PDB entry 6FSZ | electron microscopy, 4.60 A resolution (low resolution: residue-level contacts below are approximate; hydrogen-bond / salt-bridge calls are withheld) | chains CC and DD of the 15 polymer chains in the assembly

== Chain CC ==
Molecule: Exosome complex component RRP43
From: Saccharomyces cerevisiae (strain ATCC 204508 / S288c)
UniProtKB: P25359 (RRP43_YEAST); residues 2-394 here = UniProt positions 2-394
Chain sequence (393 residues; numbered 2 to 394; the number before each row is that of its first residue):
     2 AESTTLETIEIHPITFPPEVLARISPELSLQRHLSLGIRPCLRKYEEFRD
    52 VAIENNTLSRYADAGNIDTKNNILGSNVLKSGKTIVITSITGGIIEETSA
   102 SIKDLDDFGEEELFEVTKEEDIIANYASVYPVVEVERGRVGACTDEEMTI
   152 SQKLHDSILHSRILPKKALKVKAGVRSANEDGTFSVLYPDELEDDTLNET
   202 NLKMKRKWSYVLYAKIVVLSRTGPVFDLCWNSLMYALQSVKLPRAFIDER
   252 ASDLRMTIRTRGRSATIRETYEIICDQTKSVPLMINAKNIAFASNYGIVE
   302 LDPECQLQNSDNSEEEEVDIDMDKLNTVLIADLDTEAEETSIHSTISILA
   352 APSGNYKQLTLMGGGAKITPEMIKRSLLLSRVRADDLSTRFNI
Not modelled in the structure: 2-7, 100-120, 194-205, 311-325
Sequence notes: conflict Ser102 (Ala in P25359), Met363 (Val in P25359)

== Chain DD ==
Molecule: Exosome complex component RRP46
From: Saccharomyces cerevisiae (strain ATCC 204508 / S288c)
UniProtKB: P53256 (RRP46_YEAST); numbering as in UniProt (aligned over 1-223)
Chain sequence (245 residues; each row starts with the number of its first residue; numbers below 1 keep their minus sign (Gly-21 is residue -21)):
   -21 GHGNNKEPNTKNRLDSAEKKKKMSVQAEIGILDHVDGSSEFVSQDTKVIC
    29 SVTGPIEPKARQELPTQLALEIIVRPAKGVATTREKVLEDKLRAVLTPLI
    79 TRHCYPRQLCQITCQILESGEDEAEFSLRELSCCINAAFLALVDAGIALN
   129 SMCASIPIAIIKDTSDIIVDPTAEQLKISLSVHTLALEFVNGGKVVKNVL
   179 LLDSNGDFNEDQLFSLLELGEQKCQELVTNIRRIIQDNISPRLVV
Not modelled in the structure: -21 to 0
Sequence notes: expression tag (-21 to 0)

== Chain CC / chain DD interface ==
Pairs across the interface (45):
  Ile124(CC) with Glu103(DD); Phe104(DD)
  Ala125(CC) with Glu103(DD)
  Met149(CC) with Thr61(DD)
  Thr150(CC) with Lys64(DD); Val65(DD)
  Gln153(CC) with Thr61(DD); Arg62(DD); Val65(DD)
  Lys154(CC) with Val65(DD)
  His161(CC) with Asn183(DD); Gly184(DD)
  Arg163(CC) with Ser157(DD); Leu158(DD)
  Ser345(CC) with Asn176(DD)
  Tyr357(CC) with Gly184(DD); Asp185(DD); Phe186(DD); Asn187(DD); Glu188(DD)
  Lys358(CC) with Gly184(DD)
  Gln359(CC) with Ser182(DD); Asn183(DD); Phe186(DD)
  Leu360(CC) with Leu180(DD); Ser182(DD); Phe186(DD)
  Thr361(CC) with Leu180(DD)
  Leu362(CC) with Leu178(DD); Leu179(DD); Leu180(DD)
  Met363(CC) with Ala72(DD); Leu178(DD)
  Gly364(CC) with Asn176(DD); Val177(DD); Leu178(DD)
  Gly366(CC) with Asn176(DD)
  Ala367(CC) with Asn176(DD)
  Lys368(CC) with Lys175(DD); Asn176(DD)
  Ile369(CC) with Asn176(DD); Val177(DD)
  Pro371(CC) with Phe192(DD)
  Ile374(CC) with Phe192(DD)
  Lys375(CC) with Phe192(DD)
Other interface residues (no listed pair), chain CC (32 interface residues in all): Asp122, Ile123, Asp146, Ser158, Leu160, Asn356, Gly365, Leu378
Other interface residues (no listed pair), chain DD (30 interface residues in all): Asp68, Lys69, Pro76, Lys155, Ser159, Asp181, Leu191

== Overview ==
32 residues of chain CC and 30 residues of chain DD are in contact.
Chain CC is Exosome complex component RRP43 and chain DD is Exosome complex component RRP46, both from
Saccharomyces cerevisiae (strain ATCC 204508 / S288c); the structure, Structure of the nuclear RNA exosome,
was determined by electron microscopy.
